3ICW - chain A; structure by X-ray diffraction, 1.69 A resolution.

== Chain A ==
Molecule: Lipase B
From: Candida antarctica
Notes: EC 3.1.1.3
UniProt: P41365 (LIPB_CANAR); the construct has insertions or renumbered stretches relative to UniProt, so the offset changes along the chain: 1-33 = UniProt 308-340; 35-316 = UniProt 26-307
Amino-acid sequence (316 residues; each row starts with the number of its first residue):
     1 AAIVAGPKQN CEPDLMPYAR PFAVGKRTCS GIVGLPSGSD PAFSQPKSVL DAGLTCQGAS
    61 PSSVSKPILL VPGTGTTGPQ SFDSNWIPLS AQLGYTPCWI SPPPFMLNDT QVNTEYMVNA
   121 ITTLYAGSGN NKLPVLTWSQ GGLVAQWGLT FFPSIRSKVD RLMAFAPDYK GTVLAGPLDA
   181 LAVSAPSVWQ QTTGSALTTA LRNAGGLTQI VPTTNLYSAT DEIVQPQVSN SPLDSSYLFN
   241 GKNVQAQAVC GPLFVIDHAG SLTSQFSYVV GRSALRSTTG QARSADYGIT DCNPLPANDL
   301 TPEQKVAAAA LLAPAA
Unresolved in the structure: 176-183, 300-316
Disulfides: Cys11-Cys29, Cys56-Cys98, Cys250-Cys292
Glycans and other covalent adducts: methyl hydrogen (R)-hexylphosphonate (MHH) linked to Ser139
Ligand contacts:
  - methyl hydrogen (R)-hexylphosphonate (MHH): Gly73, Thr74, Trp138, Gln140, Asp168, Thr172, Ala175, Val188, Gln191, Ile223, Val224, His258
  - N-acetylglucosamine (NAG; 2-acetamido-2-deoxy-beta-D-glucopyranose), molecule 1: Pro7, Pro103, Pro104, Asn108
  - N-acetylglucosamine (NAG), molecule 2: Val228, Ser229, Leu233
Swiss-Prot annotation at these positions:
  - active site: Ser139, Asp221, His258
  - glycosylation: Asn108 (N-linked (GlcNAc...) asparagine)
Reported in the primary citation:
  - conformationally variable residues: Gly288

== Summary ==
Chain A binds N-acetylglucosamine. Methyl hydrogen (R)-hexylphosphonate is covalently linked to Ser139.
Curated annotation (UniProt) lists 3 active-site residues. The paper reports conformational variability at
Gly288.
Chain A is Lipase B (Candida antarctica); the structure, Structure of a Circular Permutation on Lipase B from
Candida Antartica with Bound Suicide Inhibitor, was determined by X-ray diffraction together with 3ICV from
the same study.
